Entry 9H9R (electron microscopy, 8.20 A resolution (very low resolution: no residue pairs are listed; an interface is given only as per-side residue counts)); this record covers chains E and F of the 42 polymer chains in the assembly.

[Chain E (and F)]
Name: Mto2p-binding domain-containing protein
From: Candida albicans
Notes: chain F of this document is another copy of the same molecule, construct and numbering; everything in this record applies to it too
Reference sequence: Q5AGV5 (Q5AGV5_CANAL); residues 1-599 here = UniProt positions 1-599
Amino-acid sequence (615 residues; row label = number of the first residue in the row):
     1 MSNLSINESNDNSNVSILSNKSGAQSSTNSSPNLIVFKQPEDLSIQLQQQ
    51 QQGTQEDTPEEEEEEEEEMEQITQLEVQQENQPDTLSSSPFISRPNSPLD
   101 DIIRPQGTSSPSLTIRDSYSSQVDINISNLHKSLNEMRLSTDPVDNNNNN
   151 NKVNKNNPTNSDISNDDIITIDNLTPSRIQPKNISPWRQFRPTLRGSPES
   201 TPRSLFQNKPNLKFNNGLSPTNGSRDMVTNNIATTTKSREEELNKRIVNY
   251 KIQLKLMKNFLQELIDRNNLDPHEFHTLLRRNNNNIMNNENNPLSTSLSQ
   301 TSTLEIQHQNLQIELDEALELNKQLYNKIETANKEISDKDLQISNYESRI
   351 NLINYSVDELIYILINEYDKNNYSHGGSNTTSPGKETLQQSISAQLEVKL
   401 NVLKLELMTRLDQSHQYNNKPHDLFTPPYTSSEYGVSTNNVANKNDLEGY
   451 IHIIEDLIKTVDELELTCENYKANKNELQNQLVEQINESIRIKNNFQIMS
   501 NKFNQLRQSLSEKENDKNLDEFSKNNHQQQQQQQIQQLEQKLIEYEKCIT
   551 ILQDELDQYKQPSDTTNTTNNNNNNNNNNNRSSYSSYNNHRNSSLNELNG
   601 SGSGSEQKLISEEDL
Disordered / not traced: 1-230, 268-615 (chain F: 1-238, 270-615)
Sequence notes: expression tag (600-615)
From the paper describing this entry:
  - mutagenesis - E317R/L319A/L321R/Y326A, E455A/D456A/I458A/D462A: decreased binding to FLAG-Stu2882-924

[Chain E / chain F interface]
At this resolution (8 A) residue pairs are not listed: 15 residues of chain E and 15 of chain F lie at the interface.

[Summary]
Chain E and chain F each contribute 15 residues to their interface. The paper reports that
E317R/L319A/L321R/Y326A and E455A/D456A/I458A/D462A of chain E reduce binding to FLAG-Stu2882-924.
Both chains are Mto2p-binding domain-containing protein (Candida albicans). Entry 9H9R (Full gamma-tubulin
ring complex composed of the Candida albicans gamma-tubulin small complex in complex with Spc72 ...) was
determined by electron microscopy, deposited together with 9H9P and 9H9Q.
